Entry 6NL6 (X-ray diffraction, 1.40 A resolution); this record covers chain A.

[Chain A]
Name: Immunoglobulin G-binding protein G
Reference sequence: P19909 (SPG2_STRSG); residues 2-56 here correspond to UniProt positions 303-357 (UniProt number = residue number + 301)
Amino-acid sequence (56 residues; numbered 1 to 56; the number before each row is that of its first residue):
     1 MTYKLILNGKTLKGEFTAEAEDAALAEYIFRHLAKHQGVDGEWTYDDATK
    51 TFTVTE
Sequence notes: initiating methionine (1); engineered mutation Phe16 (Thr317 in P19909), Ala18 (Thr319 in P19909), Glu21 (Val322 in P19909), Leu25 (Thr326 in P19909), Tyr28 (Lys329 in P19909), Ile29 (Val330 in P19909), Arg31 (Lys332 in P19909), His32 (Gln333 in P19909), Leu33 (Tyr334 in P19909), Lys35 (Asn336 in P19909), His36 (Asp337 in P19909), Gln37 (Asn338 in P19909)
Ion coordination: Zn2+ site 1: Glu19 (shared with 1 residue of chain D); Zn2+ site 2: Glu27 (shared with 2 residues of chain B); Zn2+ site 3: His32, His36 (shared with 1 residue of chain B)

[In short]
The Zn2+ site 3 is built by His32 and His36.
Chain A is Immunoglobulin G-binding protein G; the structure, Crystal structure of mutant B1
immunoglobulin-binding domain of Streptococcal Protein G (T16F, T18A, V21E, T25L, K28Y ..., was determined by
X-ray diffraction (same publication as 6NL7, 6NL8, 6NL9, 6NLA and 6NLB).
